9G6V - chains 1 and B of the 20 polymer chains in the assembly; structure by electron microscopy, 2.90 A resolution.

== Chain 1 (and B) ==
Molecule: Genome polyprotein
Organism: Foot-and-mouth disease virus SAT 2
Notes: chain B of this document is another copy of the same molecule, construct and numbering; everything in this record applies to it too
UniProtKB: Q719N0 (Q719N0_FMDS2); the author numbering skips numbers that UniProt does not, so the offset changes along the chain: 1-132 = UniProt 726-857; 136-217 = UniProt 858-939
Amino-acid sequence (214 residues; row label = number of the first residue in the row; note: 3 numbers in that range are skipped by the numbering (no residue carries them; nothing is unmodelled there)):
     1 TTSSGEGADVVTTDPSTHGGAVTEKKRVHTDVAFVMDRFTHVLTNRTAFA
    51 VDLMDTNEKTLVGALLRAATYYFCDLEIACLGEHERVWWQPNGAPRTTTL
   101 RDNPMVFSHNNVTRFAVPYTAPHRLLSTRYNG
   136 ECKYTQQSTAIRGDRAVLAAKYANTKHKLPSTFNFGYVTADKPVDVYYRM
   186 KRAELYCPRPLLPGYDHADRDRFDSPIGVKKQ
Not modelled in the structure: 1-25, 136-162, 202-217

== How chain 1 and chain B interact ==
Pairs across the interface - 7 pairs, chain 1 then chain B:
  Thr-40(1) / Asp-102(B)  hydrogen bond
  His-41(1) / Asp-102(B)  hydrogen bond (backbone-side chain)
  Asn-57(1) / Arg-101(B)
  Thr-60(1) / Arg-101(B)
  Thr-60(1) / Asp-102(B)
  Leu-81(1) / Phe-107(B)  hydrophobic
  Tyr-182(1) / Arg-86(B)
Interface residues without a listed pair, chain 1 (9 interface residues in all): Phe-39, Lys-59, Tyr-200
Interface residues without a listed pair, chain B (5 interface residues in all): Met-105

== In short ==
The interface between chain 1 and chain B involves 9 residues on one side and 5 on the other, with 2 hydrogen
bonds. Among the polar pairs are Thr-40(1)/Asp-102(B) and His-41(1)/Asp-102(B).
Both chains are Genome polyprotein (Foot-and-mouth disease virus SAT 2). Entry 9G6V (Dissociated FMDV SAT2
Pentamer in complex with ultralong Fab117) was determined by electron microscopy.
